Entry 2D58 (X-ray diffraction, 1.90 A resolution); this record covers chain A.

Chain A:
Name: Allograft inflammatory factor 1
Organism: Homo sapiens
Reference sequence: P55008 (AIF1_HUMAN); residue numbers follow UniProt; this construct covers 17-123
Sequence (107 residues; numbered 17 to 123; the number before each row is that of its first residue):
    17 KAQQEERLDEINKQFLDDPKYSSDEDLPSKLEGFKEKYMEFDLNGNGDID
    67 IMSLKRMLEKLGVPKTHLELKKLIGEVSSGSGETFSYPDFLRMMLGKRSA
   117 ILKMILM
Swiss-Prot annotation at these positions:
  - binding site (Ca(2+)): D58, N60, N62, D64, T100, D105
  - modified residue: S39 (Phosphoserine)
Ion coordination: Ni2+ near D66 (its only coordinating residue here)

Overview:
From UniProt: 6 Ca2+-binding residues.
Chain A is Allograft inflammatory factor 1 (Homo sapiens); the structure, Human microglia-specific protein
Iba1, was determined by X-ray diffraction, deposited together with 1WY9.
